3UF7 - chains A and B of the 3 polymer chains in the assembly; structure by X-ray diffraction, 1.20 A resolution.

== Chain A ==
Molecule: Uracil-DNA glycosylase
From: Escherichia coli
Notes: EC 3.2.2.27
UniProtKB: P12295 (UNG_ECOLI); numbering as in UniProt (aligned over 1-229)
Chain sequence (237 residues; each row starts with the number of its first residue):
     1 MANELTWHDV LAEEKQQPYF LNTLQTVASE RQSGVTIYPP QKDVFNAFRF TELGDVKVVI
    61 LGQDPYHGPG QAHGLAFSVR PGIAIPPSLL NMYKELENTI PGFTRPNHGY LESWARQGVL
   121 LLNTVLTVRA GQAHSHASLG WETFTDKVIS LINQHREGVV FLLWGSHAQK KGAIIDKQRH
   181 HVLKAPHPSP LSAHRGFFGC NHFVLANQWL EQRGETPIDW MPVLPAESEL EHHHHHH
Not modelled in the structure: 1-2, 226-237
Sequence notes: expression tag (230-237)
UniProt features mapped onto this chain:
  - active site: Asp64 (Proton acceptor)

== Chain B ==
Molecule: Single-stranded DNA-binding protein
UniProtKB: Q0T9Z4 (Q0T9Z4_ECOL5); numbering as in UniProt (aligned over 170-178)
Chain sequence (9 residues; row label = number of the first residue in the row):
   170 MDFDDDIPF
Not modelled in the structure: 170-174

== Chain A / chain B interface ==
Contacting residue pairs - 15 pairs, chain A then chain B:
  Trp7(A) with Phe178(B)
  His8(A) with Phe178(B), hydrogen bond (side chain-backbone)
  Leu11(A) with Phe178(B), hydrophobic
  Lys15(A) with Phe178(B), hydrogen bond (side chain-backbone)
  Leu24(A) with Ile176(B), hydrophobic
  Gln41(A) with Asp175(B), hydrogen bond
  Lys42(A) with Asp175(B)
  Phe45(A) with Asp175(B); Ile176(B), hydrophobic; Pro177(B); Phe178(B), hydrophobic
  Phe48(A) with Pro177(B), hydrophobic
  Arg49(A) with Asp175(B), hydrogen bond (side chain-backbone); Pro177(B)
  Phe144(A) with Phe178(B), hydrophobic
Interface residues without a listed pair, chain A (13 interface residues in all): Ala12, Phe20

== Summary ==
Chain A and chain B form an interface of 13 and 4 residues respectively, with 4 hydrogen bonds. Among the
polar pairs are His8(A)-Phe178(B), Lys15(A)-Phe178(B) and Gln41(A)-Asp175(B). Curated annotation (UniProt)
lists active-site residue Asp64(A) on chain A.
Chain A is Uracil-DNA glycosylase (Escherichia coli) and chain B is Single-stranded DNA-binding protein; the
structure, Co-crystal structure of Escherichia coli uracil-DNA glycosylase and a C-terminal fragement of the
single-stranded DNA-binding protein, was determined by X-ray diffraction.
